Entry 9C4D (electron microscopy, 4.17 A resolution (low resolution: residue-level contacts below are approximate; hydrogen-bond / salt-bridge calls are withheld)); this record covers chains B and F of the 10 polymer chains in the assembly.

# Chain B
Molecule: 77-nt DNA strand
Sequence (77 nucleotides; row label = number of the first residue in the row; numbers below 1 keep their minus sign (DA-79 is residue -79)):
   -79 AGTGGGTCTA TAGCAACGTT GTTTCCTGTT TACTAATAAA TAAGGTGACA GAAAAAAAGT
   -19 TGGAGCTATG CTAAAAA

# Chain F
Name: HTH-type transcriptional regulator MntR
From: Bacillus subtilis
Reference sequence: P54512 (MNTR_BACSU); numbering as in UniProt (aligned over 1-142)
Amino-acid sequence (142 residues; row label = number of the first residue in the row):
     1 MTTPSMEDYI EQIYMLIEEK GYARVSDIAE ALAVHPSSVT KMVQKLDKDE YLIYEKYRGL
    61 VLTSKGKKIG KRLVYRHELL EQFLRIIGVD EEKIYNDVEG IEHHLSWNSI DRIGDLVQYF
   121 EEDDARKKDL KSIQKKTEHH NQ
Not modelled in the structure: 1-2
UniProt features mapped onto this chain:
  - binding site (Cd(2+)): Asp8, Glu11, His77, Glu99, Glu102, His103
  - binding site (Mn(2+)): Asp8, Glu11, His77, Glu99, Glu102, His103
Ion coordination: Mn2+ site 1: Asp8, Glu99, Glu102, His103; Mn2+ site 2: Glu11, His77, Glu102
What the authors report for this chain:
  - mutagenesis - Y22A: abolished binding to P84
  - mutagenesis - Y22A, D27A: unchanged binding to C84
  - mutagenesis - Y22A, D27A: unchanged binding to H26
  - mutagenesis - D27A: increased binding to P84

# How chain B and chain F interact
Pairs across the interface (10; chain B residue first):
  DA-40(B) with Arg24(F); Val25(F); Ser26(F); Lys56(F)
  DT-39(B) with Thr40(F); Tyr54(F); Lys56(F); Tyr57(F)
  DA-38(B) with Gln44(F); Lys56(F)
Also at the interface, not in a pair above, chain B (5 interface residues in all): DA-41, DA-37
Also at the interface, not in a pair above, chain F (11 interface residues in all): Pro36, Ser37, Glu55

# Summary
The interface between chain B and chain F involves 5 residues on one side and 11 on the other. From UniProt: 6
Cd2+-binding residues and 6 Mn2+-binding residues on chain F. From the paper: Y22A of chain F abolishes
binding to P84; D27A of chain F increases binding to P84.
Chain B is a 77-nt DNA strand and chain F is HTH-type transcriptional regulator MntR (Bacillus subtilis); the
structure, The structure of 4 MntR homodimers bound to the promoter sequence of mnep, was determined by
electron microscopy (same publication as 9C4C).
